Entry 9G9E (electron microscopy, 2.87 A resolution); this record covers chains B and E of the 9 polymer chains in the assembly.

Chain B:
Molecule: CRISPR system Cms protein Csm2
From: Enterococcus italicus DSM 15952
Reference sequence: E6LHV6 (CSM2_ENTI1); residue numbers follow UniProt; this construct covers 1-140
Sequence (140 residues; row label = number of the first residue in the row):
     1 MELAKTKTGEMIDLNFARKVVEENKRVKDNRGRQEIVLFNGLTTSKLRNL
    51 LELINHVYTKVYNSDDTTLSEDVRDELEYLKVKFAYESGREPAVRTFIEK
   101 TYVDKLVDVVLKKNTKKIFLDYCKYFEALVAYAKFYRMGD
Unresolved in the structure: 1-14, 27-36, 138-140

Chain E:
Molecule: CRISPR system Cms endoribonuclease Csm3
From: Enterococcus italicus DSM 15952
Notes: EC 3.1.-.-
Reference sequence: E6LHV5 (CSM3_ENTI1); residues 1-214 here = UniProt positions 1-214
Sequence (214 residues; row label = number of the first residue in the row):
     1 MYSKIRIVGKIDVLTGLHIGGGGETSMIGAIASPVVRDPYSRLPIIPGSS
    51 IKGKMRSLLAKHIGLIPGQKMHNQDAPEILRLFGSSQKGAIQSSRLQISD
   101 AFFSKASQEEFDKKDLAYTETKFENTISRLTAVANPRQIERVTRGASFDF
   151 HIIYNVENINEVMADFENIKTAIHLLENDYLGGGGTRGNGRIRFVIDSID
   201 TVVGDFDSSNLSIK
Unresolved in the structure: 22-32
Construct notes: engineered mutation Ala32 (Asp in E6LHV5)

Interface between chain B and chain E:
Pairs across the interface (14; chain B residue first):
  Arg48(B) - Phe123(E)
  Glu52(B) - Thr121(E)
  His56(B) - Leu116(E)
  His56(B) - Ala117(E)
  Tyr58(B) - Arg42(E)
  Thr59(B) - Arg42(E)
  Lys60(B) - Leu116(E)
  Tyr62(B) - Pro39(E)
  Tyr62(B) - Tyr40(E)
  Tyr62(B) - Arg42(E)
  Asn63(B) - Ser41(E)  hydrogen bond (side chain-backbone)
  Asn63(B) - Leu43(E)
  Asn63(B) - Gln108(E)  hydrogen bond
  Asn63(B) - Tyr118(E)
Other interface residues (no listed pair), chain B (9 interface residues in all): Glu76
Other interface residues (no listed pair), chain E (13 interface residues in all): Asp112, Asp115

In short:
9 residues of chain B and 13 residues of chain E are in contact; the contacts include 2 hydrogen bonds. Polar
contacts include Asn63(B)-Ser41(E) and Asn63(B)-Gln108(E).
Chain B is CRISPR system Cms protein Csm2 and chain E is CRISPR system Cms endoribonuclease Csm3, both from
Enterococcus italicus DSM 15952; the structure, CryoEM structure of Enterococcus italicus Csm-crRNA complex
bound to AMPNPP, was determined by electron microscopy (same publication as 9G9A, 9G9B, 9G9C, 9G9D, 9G9F, 9G9G
and 4 further entries).
